8BCY - chains A and B; structure by X-ray diffraction, 2.43 A resolution.

# Chain A
Molecule: Phosphatidylinositol 4,5-bisphosphate 3-kinase catalytic subunit delta isoform
Organism: Homo sapiens
Notes: EC 2.7.1.137, 2.7.1.153; fragment: pi3-kinase p110 delta and p85 fragment
UniProt: O00329 (PK3CD_HUMAN); numbering as in UniProt (aligned over 17-1034)
Amino-acid sequence (1018 residues; each row starts with the number of its first residue):
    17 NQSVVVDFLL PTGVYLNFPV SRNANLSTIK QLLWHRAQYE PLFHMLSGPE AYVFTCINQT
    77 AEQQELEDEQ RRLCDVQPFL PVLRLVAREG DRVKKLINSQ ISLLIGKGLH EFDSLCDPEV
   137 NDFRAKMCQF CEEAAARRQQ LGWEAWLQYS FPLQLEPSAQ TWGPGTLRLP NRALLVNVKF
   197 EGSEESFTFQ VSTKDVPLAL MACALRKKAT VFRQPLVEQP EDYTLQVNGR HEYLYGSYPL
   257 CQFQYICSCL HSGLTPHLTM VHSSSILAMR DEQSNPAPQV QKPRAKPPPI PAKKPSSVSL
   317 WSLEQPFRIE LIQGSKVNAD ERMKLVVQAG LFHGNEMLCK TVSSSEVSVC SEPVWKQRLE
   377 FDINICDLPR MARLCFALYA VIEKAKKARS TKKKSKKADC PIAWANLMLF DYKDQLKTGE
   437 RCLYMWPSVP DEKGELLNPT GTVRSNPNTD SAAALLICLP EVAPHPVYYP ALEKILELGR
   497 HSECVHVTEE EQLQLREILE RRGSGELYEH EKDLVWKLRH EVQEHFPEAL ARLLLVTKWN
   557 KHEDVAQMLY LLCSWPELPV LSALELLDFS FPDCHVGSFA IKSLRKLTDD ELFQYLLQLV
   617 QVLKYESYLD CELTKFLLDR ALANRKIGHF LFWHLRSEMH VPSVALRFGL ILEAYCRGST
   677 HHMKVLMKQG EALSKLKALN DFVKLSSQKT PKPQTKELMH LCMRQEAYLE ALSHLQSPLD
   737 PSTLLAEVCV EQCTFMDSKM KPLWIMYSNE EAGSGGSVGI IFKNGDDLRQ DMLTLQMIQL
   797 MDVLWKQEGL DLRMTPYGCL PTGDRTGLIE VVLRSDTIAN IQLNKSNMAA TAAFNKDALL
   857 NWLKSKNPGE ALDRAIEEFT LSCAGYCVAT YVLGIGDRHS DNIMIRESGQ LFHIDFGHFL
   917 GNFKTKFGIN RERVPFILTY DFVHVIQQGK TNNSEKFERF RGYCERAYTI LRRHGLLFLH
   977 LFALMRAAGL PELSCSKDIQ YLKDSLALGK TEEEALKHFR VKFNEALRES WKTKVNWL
Not modelled in the structure: 177-184, 228-233, 289-312, 400-414, 499-504, 518-521, 765-771, 840-850, 919-927, 1029-1034
Ligand contacts: I3H (9-[2-(3,4-dichlorophenyl)ethyl]-2-(3-hydroxyphenyl)-8-oxidanylidene-7H-purine-6-carboxamide): F751, M752, P758, L759, W760, I777, K779, L784, D787, L791, Y813, I825, E826, V827, V828, M900, I910, D911
Curated features (UniProtKB/Swiss-Prot):
  - region: F751 to K757 (G-loop), G890 to N898 (Catalytic loop), H909 to T935 (Activation loop)
  - modified residue: Y524 (Phosphotyrosine)
  - natural variant: E1021 (E1021K: In IMD14A)
  - mutagenesis: R894 (R894P: Abolishes lipid and protein kinase activities)

# Chain B
Molecule: Phosphatidylinositol 3-kinase regulatory subunit alpha
Organism: Bos taurus
UniProt: P23727 (P85A_BOVIN); residue numbers follow UniProt; this construct covers 431-599
Amino-acid sequence (169 residues; each row starts with the number of its first residue):
   431 YQQDQVVKED NIEAVGKKLH EYNTQFQEKS REYDRLYEDY TRTSQEIQMK RTAIEAFNET
   491 IKIFEEQCQT QERYSKEYIE KFKREGNETE IQRIMHNYEK LKSRISEIVD SRRRLEEDLK
   551 KQAAEYREID KRMNSIKPDL IQLRKTRDQY LMWLTQKGVR QKKLNEWLG
Not modelled in the structure: 431, 436-438
Curated features (UniProtKB/Swiss-Prot):
  - modified residue (Phosphotyrosine): Y467, Y580

# How chain A and chain B interact
Contacting residue pairs (72):
  D23(A) with R534(B), salt bridge
  L25(A) with Q497(B); L531(B), hydrophobic
  L26(A) with Q497(B), hydrogen bond (backbone-side chain)
  P27(A) with T500(B)
  T28(A) with Y504(B)
  G29(A) with Q497(B), hydrogen bond (backbone-side chain); Q501(B); L531(B)
  V30(A) with Q497(B), hydrogen bond (backbone-side chain); N527(B)
  Y31(A) with N527(B), hydrogen bond (backbone-side chain); K530(B); L531(B); R534(B)
  Y55(A) with R523(B), hydrogen bond (backbone-side chain)
  E56(A) with R523(B); N527(B)
  P57(A) with R523(B); I524(B), hydrophobic
  L58(A) with Y504(B), hydrophobic; I524(B), hydrophobic
  M61(A) with Y504(B); Y508(B), hydrogen bond
  I73(A) with A486(B); E489(B); T490(B)
  Q75(A) with T482(B)
  A77(A) with T482(B); E485(B); A486(B); E489(B)
  F95(A) with A483(B); A486(B), hydrophobic; F487(B), hydrophobic
  L96(A) with F487(B), hydrophobic
  V98(A) with F494(B), hydrophobic
  R100(A) with I493(B); E496(B), salt bridge
  H126(A) with E485(B), salt bridge
  E127(A) with T482(B), hydrogen bond
  K332(A) with R557(B)
  V333(A) with R557(B)
  N334(A) with R557(B), hydrogen bond; D560(B), hydrogen bond; K561(B); N564(B), hydrogen bond (backbone-side chain)
  A335(A) with K561(B)
  S367(A) with R557(B), hydrogen bond
  C416(A) with N564(B), hydrogen bond (side chain-backbone); K567(B)
  P417(A) with K567(B), hydrogen bond (backbone-side chain); I571(B)
  I418(A) with N564(B); K567(B), hydrogen bond (backbone-side chain)
  P443(A) with Y470(B)
  S444(A) with Y463(B); K567(B), hydrogen bond (backbone-side chain)
  V445(A) with Y463(B)
  P446(A) with Y463(B); L570(B), hydrophobic; R574(B), hydrogen bond (backbone-side chain)
  D447(A) with R574(B)
  E448(A) with R574(B)
  P463(A) with R481(B)
  N464(A) with R481(B); Y556(B)
  T465(A) with R481(B)
  D466(A) with R481(B), salt bridge
  S467(A) with A553(B); Y556(B)
  D820(A) with Q475(B), hydrogen bond
Interface residues without a listed pair, chain A (49 interface residues in all): H60, T76, Q79, D415, A468, H656, R821
Interface residues without a listed pair, chain B (41 interface residues in all): Y467, T471, S474, I477, I538, P568

# Overview
Chain A and chain B form an interface of 49 and 41 residues respectively, with 17 hydrogen bonds and 4 salt
bridges. Among the polar pairs are D23(A)-R534(B), R100(A)-E496(B) and H126(A)-E485(B). Bound to chain A:
compound I3H. UniProt lists one mutagenesis site on chain A.
Here chain A is Phosphatidylinositol 4,5-bisphosphate 3-kinase catalytic subunit delta isoform (Homo sapiens)
and chain B is Phosphatidylinositol 3-kinase regulatory subunit alpha (Bos taurus). Entry 8BCY (Human
pi3kdelta in complex with compound 13) was determined by X-ray diffraction.
